7A08 - chains I and c of the 11 polymer chains in the assembly; structure by electron microscopy, 3.11 A resolution.

Chain I:
Molecule: Nucleosomal DNA strand 1
Sequence (147 nucleotides; row label = number of the first residue in the row; numbers below 1 keep their minus sign (DC-73 is residue -73)):
   -73 CTGGAGAATC CCGGTGCCGA GGCCGCTCAA TTGGTCGTAG CAAGCTCTAG CACCGCTTAA
   -13 ACGCACGTAC GCGCTGTCCC CCGCGTTTTA ACCGCCAAGG GGATTACTCC CTAGTCTCCA
    47 GGCACGTGTC AGATATATAC ATCCTGT
Not modelled in the structure: -73, 60-73

Chain c:
Molecule: Histone H2B type 1-C/E/F/G/I
Organism: Homo sapiens
UniProtKB: P62807 (H2B1C_HUMAN); residues 1-125 here correspond to UniProt positions 2-126 (UniProt number = residue number + 1)
Chain sequence (125 residues; row label = number of the first residue in the row):
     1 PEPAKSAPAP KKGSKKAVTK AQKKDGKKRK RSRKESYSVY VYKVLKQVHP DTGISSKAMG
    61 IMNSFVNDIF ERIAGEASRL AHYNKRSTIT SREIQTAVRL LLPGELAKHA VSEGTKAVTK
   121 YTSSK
Not modelled in the structure: 1-31, 125

Interface between chain I and chain c:
Residue-residue contacts (14; chain I residue first):
  DA-54(I) - Ile54(c)  sugar contact
  DA-54(I) - Ser55(c)  phosphate contact
  DA-54(I) - Ser56(c)  hydrogen bond to the phosphate
  DG-53(I) - Tyr42(c)  hydrogen bond to the phosphate
  DG-53(I) - Gly53(c)  phosphate contact
  DG-53(I) - Ile54(c)  hydrogen bond to the phosphate
  DC-46(I) - Arg33(c)  sugar contact
  DA-35(I) - Ser87(c)  hydrogen bond to the phosphate
  DA-35(I) - Thr88(c)  phosphate contact
  DG-34(I) - Arg86(c)  phosphate contact
  DG-34(I) - Ser87(c)  hydrogen bond to the phosphate
  DG-34(I) - Thr88(c)  hydrogen bond to the phosphate
  DC-33(I) - Arg86(c)  salt bridge to the phosphate
  DT30(I) - Ser32(c)  hydrogen bond to the phosphate
Also at the interface, not in a pair above, chain I (10 interface residues in all): DG-52, DT-47, DA-45
Also at the interface, not in a pair above, chain c (11 interface residues in all): Lys57

Summary:
10 residues of chain I and 11 residues of chain c are in contact, with 7 hydrogen bonds and 1 salt bridge.
Polar pairs include DA-54(I)-Ser56(c), DG-53(I)-Tyr42(c) and DG-53(I)-Ile54(c).
Here chain I is Nucleosomal DNA strand 1 and chain c is Histone H2B type 1-C/E/F/G/I (Homo sapiens). Entry
7A08 (CryoEM Structure of cGAS Nucleosome complex) was determined by electron microscopy.
